6HEA - chains 3 and l of the 34 polymer chains in the assembly; structure by electron microscopy, 7.04 A resolution (low resolution: residue-level contacts below are approximate; hydrogen-bond / salt-bridge calls are withheld).

Chain 3 (and l):
Protein: Proteasome subunit beta
Source organism: Archaeoglobus fulgidus DSM 4304
Notes: EC 3.4.25.1; chain l of this document is another copy of the same molecule, construct and numbering; everything in this record applies to it too
UniProt: Q9P996 (PSB_ARCFU); residues 12-213 here = UniProt positions 12-213
Chain sequence (202 residues; row label = number of the first residue in the row):
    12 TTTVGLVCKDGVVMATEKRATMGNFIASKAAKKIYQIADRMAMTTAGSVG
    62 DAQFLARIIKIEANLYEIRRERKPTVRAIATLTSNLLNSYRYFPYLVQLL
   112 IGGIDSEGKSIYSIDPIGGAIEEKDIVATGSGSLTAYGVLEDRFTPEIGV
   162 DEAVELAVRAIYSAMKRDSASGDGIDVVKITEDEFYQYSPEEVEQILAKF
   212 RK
Swiss-Prot annotation at these positions:
  - active site: T12 (Nucleophile)

Interface between chain 3 and chain l:
Pairs across the interface (21; chain 3 residue first):
  N35(3) - R178(l)
  F36(3) - R178(l)
  K177(3) - R30(l)
  R178(3) - N35(l)
  R178(3) - F36(l)
  R178(3) - I37(l)
  D179(3) - R30(l)
  D179(3) - S180(l)
  D179(3) - D184(l)
  S180(3) - M176(l)
  S180(3) - D179(l)
  S180(3) - S180(l)
  S180(3) - G183(l)
  S180(3) - D184(l)
  A181(3) - K177(l)
  S182(3) - K177(l)
  S182(3) - D179(l)
  A209(3) - K213(l)
  R212(3) - R212(l)
  R212(3) - K213(l)
  K213(3) - K213(l)
Also at the interface, not in a pair above, chain 3 (14 interface residues in all): I37, K40, E205
Also at the interface, not in a pair above, chain l (16 interface residues in all): A181, S182, A209

In short:
Chain 3 and chain l form an interface of 14 and 16 residues respectively. UniProt lists active-site residue
T12(3) on chain 3.
Both chains are Proteasome subunit beta (Archaeoglobus fulgidus DSM 4304). Entry 6HEA (PAN-proteasome in state
3) was determined by electron microscopy, deposited together with 6HE5, 6HE7, 6HE8, 6HE9, 6HEC and 6HED.
